PDB entry 9L0D | electron microscopy, 3.41 A resolution | chains A and D of the 4 polymer chains in the assembly

Chain A:
Name: Vacuolar fusion protein MON1 homolog A
Organism: Homo sapiens
UniProt: Q86VX9 (MON1A_HUMAN); residues 235-652 here = UniProt positions 235-652
Sequence (418 residues; numbered 235 to 652; the number before each row is that of its first residue):
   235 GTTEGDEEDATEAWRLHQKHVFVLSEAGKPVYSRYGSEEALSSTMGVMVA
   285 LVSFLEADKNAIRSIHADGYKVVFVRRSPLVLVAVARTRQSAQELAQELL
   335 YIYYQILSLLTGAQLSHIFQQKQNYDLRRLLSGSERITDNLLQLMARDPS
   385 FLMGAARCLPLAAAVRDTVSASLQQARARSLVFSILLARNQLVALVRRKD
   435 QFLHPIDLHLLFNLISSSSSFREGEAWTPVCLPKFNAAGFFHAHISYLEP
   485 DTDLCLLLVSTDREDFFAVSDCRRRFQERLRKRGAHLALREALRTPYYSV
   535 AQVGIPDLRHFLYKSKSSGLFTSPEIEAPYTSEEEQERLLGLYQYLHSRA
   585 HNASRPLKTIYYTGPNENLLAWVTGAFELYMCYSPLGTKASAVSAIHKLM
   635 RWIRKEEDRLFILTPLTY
Not modelled in the structure: 235

Chain D:
Name: Ras-related protein Rab-7a
Organism: Homo sapiens
Notes: EC 3.6.5.2
UniProt: P51149 (RAB7A_HUMAN); residues 1-207 here = UniProt positions 1-207
Sequence (207 residues; row label = number of the first residue in the row):
     1 MTSRKKVLLKVIILGDSGVGKNSLMNQYVNKKFSNQYKATIGADFLTKEV
    51 MVDDRLVTMQIWDTAGQERFQSLGVAFYRGADCCVLVFDVTAPNTFKTLD
   101 SWRDEFLIQASPRDPENFPFVVLGNKIDLENRQVATKRAQAWCYSKNNIP
   151 YFETSAKEAINVEQAFQTIARNALKQETEVELYNEFPEPIKLDKNDRAKA
   201 SAESCSC
Not modelled in the structure: 1-7, 186-207
Sequence notes: conflict Asn22 (Thr in P51149)
From the paper describing this entry:
  - conformationally variable residues (side-chain flip): Phe33, Tyr37, Lys38
  - mutagenesis - Q67L: unchanged binding to MON1A/CCZ1/C18orf8 complex

Chain A / chain D interface:
Pairs across the interface - 36 pairs, chain A then chain D:
  Glu238(A) with Lys31(D), salt bridge
  Ala261(A) with Lys10(D); Trp62(D); Arg79(D)
  Gly262(A) with Gln60(D), hydrogen bond (backbone-side chain)
  Lys263(A) with Leu8(D), hydrogen bond (side chain-backbone); Lys10(D)
  Pro264(A) with Leu8(D)
  Glu273(A) with Glu49(D); Thr58(D)
  Ser276(A) with Gln60(D)
  Ser277(A) with Phe33(D); Phe45(D)
  Val281(A) with Tyr37(D), hydrophobic; Phe45(D)
  Val283(A) with Trp62(D), hydrophobic
  Ala284(A) with Phe45(D), hydrophobic; Phe77(D), hydrophobic
  Ser287(A) with Ala76(D); Phe77(D)
  Phe288(A) with Lys38(D); Leu73(D), hydrophobic
  Glu290(A) with Arg79(D), salt bridge
  Ala291(A) with Leu73(D), hydrophobic
  Gln355(A) with Arg113(D); Asn184(D)
  Lys356(A) with Val180(D); Asn184(D)
  Gln357(A) with Gly80(D)
  Asn358(A) with Gly80(D); Asp82(D), hydrogen bond; Val180(D)
  Asp360(A) with Leu8(D)
  Arg363(A) with Leu8(D); Glu177(D), salt bridge; Glu181(D), salt bridge
Other interface residues (no listed pair), chain A (26 interface residues in all): Glu241, Glu260, Gly280, Tyr359, Arg362
Other interface residues (no listed pair), chain D (26 interface residues in all): Leu9, Thr47, Ser72, Pro112
The authors on this interface:
  - residue pairs: Glu238(A)-Lys31(D) (salt bridge)
  - interface residues, chain A: Glu260(A), Ala261(A), Gly262(A), Glu273(A), Val281(A), Val283(A), Ala284(A), Phe288(A), Asn358(A), Asp360(A)
  - interface residues, chain D: Tyr37(D)

Overview:
Chain A and chain D each contribute 26 residues to their interface, with 3 hydrogen bonds and 4 salt bridges.
Polar pairs include Glu238(A)-Lys31(D), Glu290(A)-Arg79(D) and Arg363(A)-Glu177(D). The paper describes a salt
bridge between Glu238(A) and Lys31(D). The paper reports that Q67L of chain D leaves binding to
MON1A/CCZ1/C18orf8 complex unchanged; interface residues Glu260(A), Ala261(A) and Tyr37(D) among others.
Chain A is Vacuolar fusion protein MON1 homolog A and chain D is Ras-related protein Rab-7a, both from Homo
sapiens; the structure, Cryo-EM structure of the human MON1A/CCZ1/C18orf8 complex, was determined by electron
microscopy.
